Entry 4JVY (X-ray diffraction, 2.85 A resolution); this record covers chains A and B of the 4 polymer chains in the assembly.

== Chain A (and B) ==
Protein: Female germline-specific tumor suppressor gld-1
Source organism: Caenorhabditis elegans
Notes: fragment: star domain; chain B of this document is another copy of the same molecule, construct and numbering; everything in this record applies to it too
Reference sequence: Q17339 (GLD1_CAEEL); numbering as in UniProt (aligned over 144-337)
Chain sequence (196 residues; numbered 142 to 337; the number before each row is that of its first residue):
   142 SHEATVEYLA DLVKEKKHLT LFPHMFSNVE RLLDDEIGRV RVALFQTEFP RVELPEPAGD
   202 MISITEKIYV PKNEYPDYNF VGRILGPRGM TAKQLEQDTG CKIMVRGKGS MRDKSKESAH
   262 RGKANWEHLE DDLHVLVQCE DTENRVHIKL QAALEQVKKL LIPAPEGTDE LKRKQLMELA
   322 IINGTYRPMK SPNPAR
Unresolved in the structure: 333-337 (chain B: 332-337)
Disulfides: C242-C280
Construct notes: expression tag (142-143)
Curated features (UniProtKB/Swiss-Prot):
  - region: A305 to A336 (Qua2 domain)
  - site: N220 (Involved in RNA binding), P228 (Important for the interaction between KH and Qua2 domains), K243 (Involved in RNA binding), R247 (Involved in RNA binding), R253 (Important for RNA binding), K313 (Involved in RNA binding), Q316 (Involved in RNA binding), L320 (Important for the interaction between KH and Qua2 domains)
  - mutagenesis: Y149 (Y149F: Moderate decrease in monomer stability), L150 (L150A: Moderate decrease in monomer stability), E156 (E156A: No effect on homodimer stability), L160 (L160A: Moderate decrease in homodimer stability), F163 (F163A: Moderate decrease in homodimer stability), P164 (P164A: No effect on homodimer stability), F167 (F167A: Moderate decrease in homodimer stability), N169 (N169A: No effect on homodimer stability), V170 (V170A: No effect on homodimer stability), L173 (L173A: Severe decrease in homodimer stability), E177 (E177A: Severe decrease in monomer stability; E177G: Loss of monomer stability), V181 (V181A: Moderate decrease in monomer stability), 5 further mutagenesis entries in UniProt
From the paper describing this entry:
  - binding site for the 7-nt RNA strand: N220, K243, R247, R253, K313, Q316
  - contacts within the chain: Y149-E177 (hydrogen bond)
  - mutagenesis - P217L, A294T: decreased stability (proposed by the authors, not directly observed)

== How chain A and chain B interact ==
Contacting residue pairs (35; chain A residue first):
  H143(A) - R172(B)
  Y149(A) - N169(B)
  Y149(A) - R172(B)  hydrogen bond
  D152(A) - N169(B)
  L153(A) - N169(B)
  E156(A) - M166(B)
  E156(A) - F167(B)
  E156(A) - S168(B)
  E156(A) - N169(B)  hydrogen bond
  E156(A) - V170(B)  hydrogen bond (side chain-backbone)
  H159(A) - M166(B)
  H159(A) - F167(B)
  L160(A) - F167(B)
  L160(A) - V170(B)  hydrophobic
  F163(A) - F163(B)  hydrophobic
  M166(A) - E156(B)
  M166(A) - H159(B)
  F167(A) - E156(B)
  F167(A) - H159(B)
  F167(A) - L160(B)  hydrophobic
  F167(A) - F163(B)  hydrophobic
  S168(A) - E156(B)
  N169(A) - Y149(B)
  N169(A) - D152(B)  hydrogen bond
  N169(A) - L153(B)
  N169(A) - E156(B)  hydrogen bond
  V170(A) - E156(B)  hydrogen bond (backbone-side chain)
  V170(A) - V170(B)  hydrophobic
  V170(A) - L174(B)  hydrophobic
  R172(A) - H143(B)
  R172(A) - Y149(B)  hydrogen bond
  L173(A) - L174(B)  hydrophobic
  L173(A) - E177(B)
  L174(A) - V170(B)  hydrophobic
  E177(A) - L173(B)

== Overview ==
Chain A and chain B each contribute 17 residues to their interface, with 7 hydrogen bonds. Polar contacts
include Y149(A)-R172(B), E156(A)-N169(B) and E156(A)-V170(B). From UniProt: 17 mutagenesis sites on chain A.
The paper reports a binding site for the 7-nt RNA strand at N220(A), K243(A) and R247(A) among others; P217L
and A294T of chain A reduce stability.
Both chains are Female germline-specific tumor suppressor gld-1 (Caenorhabditis elegans). Entry 4JVY
(Structure of the STAR (signal transduction and activation of RNA) domain of GLD-1 bound to RNA) was
determined by X-ray diffraction (same publication as 4JVH).
